PDB entry 2LV6 | solution scattering | chains A and B

# Chain A
Name: Calmodulin
Source organism: Homo sapiens
UniProt: P62158 (CALM_HUMAN); residues 1-148 here correspond to UniProt positions 2-149 (UniProt number = residue number + 1)
Sequence (148 residues; row label = number of the first residue in the row):
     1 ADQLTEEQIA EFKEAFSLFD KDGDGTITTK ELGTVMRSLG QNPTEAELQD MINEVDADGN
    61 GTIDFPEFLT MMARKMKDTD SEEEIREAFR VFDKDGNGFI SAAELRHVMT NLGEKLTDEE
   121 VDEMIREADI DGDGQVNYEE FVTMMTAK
Ion coordination: Ca2+ site 1: Asp20, Asp22, Asp24, Thr26, Glu31; Ca2+ site 2: Asp56, Asp58, Asn60, Thr62, Glu67; Ca2+ site 3: Asp93, Asp95, Asn97, Phe99, Glu104; Ca2+ site 4: Asp129, Asp131, Asp133, Gln135, Glu140

# Chain B
Name: Myosin light chain kinase 2, skeletal/cardiac muscle
Notes: EC 2.7.11.18; fragment: Calmodulin-binding residues 566-591
UniProt: Q9H1R3 (MYLK2_HUMAN); residues 201-226 here correspond to UniProt positions 566-591 (UniProt number = residue number + 365)
Sequence (26 residues; numbered 201 to 226; the number before each row is that of its first residue):
   201 KRRWKKNFIA VSAANRFKKI SSSGAL
UniProt features mapped onto this chain:
  - region: Ile209 to Ser221 (Calmodulin-binding)

# How chain A and chain B interact
Contacting residue pairs (61; chain A residue first):
  Glu11(A) with Ile209(B)
  Glu14(A) with Arg203(B); Lys206(B)
  Ala15(A) with Lys206(B); Ile209(B); Ala210(B)
  Leu18(A) with Lys206(B); Asn207(B); Ala210(B)
  Phe19(A) with Ala210(B); Ala213(B); Ala214(B)
  Leu32(A) with Ala214(B)
  Val35(A) with Val211(B)
  Met36(A) with Lys218(B)
  Leu39(A) with Val211(B)
  Gln41(A) with Lys218(B)
  Met51(A) with Ala214(B); Phe217(B); Lys218(B)
  Glu54(A) with Phe217(B)
  Val55(A) with Phe217(B)
  Phe68(A) with Ala213(B)
  Met71(A) with Ala213(B); Phe217(B)
  Lys75(A) with Arg216(B)
  Ser81(A) with Arg216(B)
  Glu82(A) with Arg216(B)
  Glu83(A) with Asn215(B); Arg216(B); Lys219(B)
  Glu84(A) with Phe208(B); Ser212(B); Ala213(B); Asn215(B); Arg216(B)
  Ile85(A) with Phe208(B); Ser212(B)
  Glu87(A) with Asn215(B); Lys219(B)
  Ala88(A) with Phe208(B); Val211(B); Asn215(B)
  Phe92(A) with Trp204(B)
  Ile100(A) with Trp204(B)
  Leu105(A) with Trp204(B)
  Met109(A) with Asn207(B)
  Leu112(A) with Asn207(B)
  Glu120(A) with Arg202(B)
  Glu123(A) with Arg202(B)
  Met124(A) with Arg202(B); Trp204(B)
  Ile125(A) with Trp204(B)
  Glu127(A) with Arg202(B)
  Ala128(A) with Trp204(B)
  Val136(A) with Trp204(B)
  Phe141(A) with Phe208(B)
  Met144(A) with Lys205(B)
  Met145(A) with Trp204(B); Lys205(B); Phe208(B)
Also at the interface, not in a pair above, chain A (39 interface residues in all): Met72

# Summary
39 residues of chain A face 18 of chain B across their interface. The Ca2+ site 1 is built by Asp20(A),
Asp22(A), Asp24(A), Thr26(A) and Glu31(A). The Ca2+ site 2 is built by Asp56(A), Asp58(A), Asn60(A), Thr62(A)
and Glu67(A).
Here chain A is Calmodulin (Homo sapiens) and chain B is Myosin light chain kinase 2, skeletal/cardiac muscle.
Entry 2LV6 (The complex between Ca-Calmodulin and skeletal muscle myosin light chain kinase from combination
of NMR and ...) was determined by solution scattering.
